PDB entry 6PJX | X-ray diffraction, 1.96 A resolution | chains A and B

[Chain A]
Molecule: G protein-coupled receptor kinase 5
From: Homo sapiens
Notes: EC 2.7.11.16
UniProt: P34947 (GRK5_HUMAN); numbering as in UniProt (aligned over 1-590)
Amino-acid sequence (591 residues; each row starts with the number of its first residue; numbering starts at 0):
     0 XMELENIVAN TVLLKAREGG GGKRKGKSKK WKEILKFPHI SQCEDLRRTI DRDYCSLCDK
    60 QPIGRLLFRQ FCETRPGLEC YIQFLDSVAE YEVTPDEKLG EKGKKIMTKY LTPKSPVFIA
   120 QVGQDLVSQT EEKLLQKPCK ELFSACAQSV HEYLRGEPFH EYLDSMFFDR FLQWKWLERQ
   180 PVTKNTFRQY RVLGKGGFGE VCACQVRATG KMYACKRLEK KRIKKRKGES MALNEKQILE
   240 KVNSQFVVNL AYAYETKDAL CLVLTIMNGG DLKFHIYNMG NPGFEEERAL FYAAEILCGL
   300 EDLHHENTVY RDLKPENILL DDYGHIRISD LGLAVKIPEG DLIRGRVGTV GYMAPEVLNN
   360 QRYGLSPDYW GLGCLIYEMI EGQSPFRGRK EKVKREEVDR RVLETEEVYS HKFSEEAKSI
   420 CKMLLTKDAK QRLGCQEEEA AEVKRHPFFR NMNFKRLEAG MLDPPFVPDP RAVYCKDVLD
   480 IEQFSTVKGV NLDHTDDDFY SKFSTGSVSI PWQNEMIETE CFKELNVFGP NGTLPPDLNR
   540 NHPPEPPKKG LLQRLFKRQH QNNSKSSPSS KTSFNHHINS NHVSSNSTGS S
Not modelled in the structure: 543-590
Differences from the reference sequence: acetylation (0); engineered mutation Lys-104 (Glu in P34947), His-304 (Arg in P34947), Glu-438 (Gly in P34947)
Modified residues: ACE (acetyl group) at position 0
Small-molecule neighbours: sangivamycin (SGV): Leu-192, Gly-193, Lys-194, Val-200, Ala-213, Lys-215, Val-247, Leu-263, Thr-264, Ile-265, Met-266, Asp-270, Glu-315, Leu-318, Ser-328, Asp-329
Curated features (UniProtKB/Swiss-Prot):
  - region: Gly-20 to Ile-39 (Interaction with calmodulin), Pro-546 to Ser-565 (Sufficient for membrane localization)
  - motif: Arg-388 to Glu-395 (Nuclear localization signal)
  - active site: Asp-311 (Proton acceptor)
  - binding site (ATP): Leu-192 to Val-200, Lys-215
  - modified residue: Ser-484 (Phosphoserine), Thr-485 (Phosphothreonine), Ser-579 (Phosphoserine)
  - natural variant: Gln-41 (Q41L: Exerts a protective effect in heart failure and ischemia), Asp-163 (D163E: In a lung neuroendocrine carcinoma sample), His-304 (R304H: this construct carries the variant)
  - mutagenesis: Lys-215 (K215R: Failed to phosphorylate p53/TP53), Arg-388 (R388A: Nuclear exclusion; when associated with A-389; A-391; A-393 and A-394), Lys-389 (K389A: Nuclear exclusion; when associated with A-388; A-391; A-393 and A-394), Lys-391 (K391A: Nuclear exclusion; when associated with A-388; A-389; A-393 and A-394), Lys-393 (K393A: Nuclear exclusion; when associated with A-388; A-389; A-391 and A-394), Arg-394 (R394A: Nuclear exclusion; when associated with A-388; A-389; A-391 and A-393), Ser-484 (S484A: 15-20 fold defects in kinase activity; when associated with A-485), Thr-485 (T485A: 15-20 fold defects in kinase activity; when associated with A-484), Leu-550 (L550A: No detectable plasma membrane localization; when associated with A-551; A-554; and A-555), Leu-551 (L551A: No detectable plasma membrane localization; when associated with A-550; A-554; and A-555), Leu-554 (L554A: No detectable plasma membrane localization; when associated with A-550; A-551; and A-555), Phe-555 (F555A: No detectable plasma membrane localization; when associated with A-550; A-551; and A-554)
What the authors report for this chain:
  - mutagenesis - K14A: unchanged catalytic activity with Calmodulin (chain B)
  - mutagenesis - L3A: abolished catalytic activity with Calmodulin (chain B)
  - mutagenesis - L3A (8-fold): unchanged catalytic activity on Rho
  - mutagenesis - L3A: decreased catalytic activity on beta2AR
  - mutagenesis - L3A: unchanged localization to A23187 or PAR1-AP
  - mutagenesis - L3A, K215R: abolished catalytic activity
  - mutagenesis - R187A, R206A: decreased catalytic activity
  - conformationally variable residues (order/disorder transition): Asp-468 to Tyr-473
  - mutagenesis - L550A/L551A/L554A/F555A: decreased binding to CaM
  - mutagenesis - L3A, K215R: abolished signaling in response to A23187

[Chain B]
Molecule: Calmodulin
From: Podiceps cristatus
UniProt: A0A094NJQ6 (A0A094NJQ6_PODCR); numbering as in UniProt (aligned over 1-148)
Amino-acid sequence (148 residues; numbered 1 to 148; the number before each row is that of its first residue):
     1 ADQLTEEQIA EFKEAFSLFD KDGDGTITTK ELGTVMRSLG QNPTEAELQD MINEVDADGN
    61 GTIDFPEFLT MMARKMKDTD SEEEIREAFR VFDKDGNGYI SAAELRHVMT NLGEKLTDEE
   121 VDEMIREADI DGDGQVNYEE FVQMMTAK
Not modelled in the structure: 1-3, 74-148
Bound ions: Ca2+ site 1: Asp-20, Asp-22, Asp-24, Thr-26, Glu-31; Ca2+ site 2: Asp-56, Asp-58, Asn-60, Thr-62, Glu-67
What the authors report for this chain:
  - mutagenesis - D22A/D58A, D95A/D131A: decreased binding to G protein-coupled receptor kinase 5 (chain A)
  - Ca2+ coordination: Asp-22, Asp-58 (citing earlier work)

[Interface between chain A and chain B]
Residue-residue contacts - 30 pairs, chain A then chain B:
  ACE_0(A) with Glu-54(B)
  Met-1(A) with Glu-54(B); Val-55(B), hydrophobic
  Glu-2(A) with Met-51(B); Glu-54(B), hydrogen bond (backbone-side chain)
  Leu-3(A) with Phe-19(B), hydrophobic; Leu-32(B), hydrophobic; Met-51(B), hydrophobic; Val-55(B), hydrophobic; Ile-63(B), hydrophobic; Met-71(B), hydrophobic
  Glu-4(A) with Met-71(B); Met-72(B)
  Ile-6(A) with Phe-19(B), hydrophobic; Gln-41(B); Met-51(B), hydrophobic
  Val-7(A) with Phe-19(B), hydrophobic; Phe-68(B), hydrophobic; Met-72(B), hydrophobic
  Thr-10(A) with Leu-18(B); Val-35(B); Leu-39(B)
  Val-11(A) with Ala-15(B), hydrophobic
  Leu-13(A) with Leu-39(B), hydrophobic
  Lys-14(A) with Leu-18(B)
  Arg-187(A) with Glu-11(B), salt bridge; Glu-14(B), salt bridge
  Arg-206(A) with Glu-7(B), salt bridge; Glu-11(B), salt bridge
  Arg-470(A) with Ser-38(B), hydrogen bond (side chain-backbone)
Interface residues without a listed pair, chain A (15 interface residues in all): Asn-9
Interface residues without a listed pair, chain B (19 interface residues in all): Met-36
Interface features reported in the paper:
  - interface residues, chain A: Met-1(A), Leu-3(A), Ile-6(A), Val-7(A), Thr-10(A), Val-11(A), Lys-14(A), Arg-187(A), Arg-206(A)
  - hot spots on chain A (mutagenesis) - I6A, V7A, T10A, V11A: decreased catalytic activity with Calmodulin (chain B)
  - hot spots on chain A (mutagenesis) - L3A: abolished binding to Calmodulin (chain B)
  - interface residues, chain B: Glu-7(B), Glu-11(B), Glu-14(B)

[Overview]
15 residues of chain A and 19 residues of chain B are in contact; the contacts include 2 hydrogen bonds and 4
salt bridges. Polar contacts include Arg-187(A)/Glu-11(B), Arg-187(A)/Glu-14(B) and Arg-206(A)/Glu-7(B). The
paper reports that I6A, V7A and T10A of chain A, among others, reduce catalytic activity with Calmodulin
(chain B); interface residues Met-1(A), Leu-3(A) and Glu-7(B) among others; 12 substitutions were tested in
all.
Here chain A is G protein-coupled receptor kinase 5 (Homo sapiens) and chain B is Calmodulin (Podiceps
cristatus). Entry 6PJX (Crystal Structure of G Protein-Coupled Receptor Kinase 5 (GRK5) in Complex with
Calmodulin (CaM)) was determined by X-ray diffraction.
